PDB entry 5JJK | X-ray diffraction, 3.15 A resolution | chains C and G of the 7 polymer chains in the assembly

Chain C:
Name: Transcription termination factor Rho
From: Escherichia coli O157:H7
Notes: EC 3.6.4.-; engineered mutation(s): N-terminal MGH insertion
UniProtKB: P0AG32 (RHO_ECO57); numbering as in UniProt (aligned over 2-417)
Amino-acid sequence (420 residues; each row starts with the number of its first residue; numbers below 1 keep their minus sign (Mse-2 is residue -2)):
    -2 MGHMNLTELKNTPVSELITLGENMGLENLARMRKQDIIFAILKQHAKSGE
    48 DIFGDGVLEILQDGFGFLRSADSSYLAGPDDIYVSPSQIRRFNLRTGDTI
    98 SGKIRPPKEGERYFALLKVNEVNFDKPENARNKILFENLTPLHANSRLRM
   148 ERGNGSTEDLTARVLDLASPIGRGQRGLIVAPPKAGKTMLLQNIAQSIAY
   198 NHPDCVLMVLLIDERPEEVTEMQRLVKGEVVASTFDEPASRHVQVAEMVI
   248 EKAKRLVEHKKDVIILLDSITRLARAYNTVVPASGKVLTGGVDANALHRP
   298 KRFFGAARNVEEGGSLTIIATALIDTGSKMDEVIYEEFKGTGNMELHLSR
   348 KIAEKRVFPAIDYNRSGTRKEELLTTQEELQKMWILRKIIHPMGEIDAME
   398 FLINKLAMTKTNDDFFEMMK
Disordered / not traced: -2 to 0, 23-28
Construct notes: initiating methionine (-2); expression tag (-1 to 1)
Modified positions: Mse-2, Mse1 (selenomethionine); Mse21, Mse29, Mse147, Mse186, Mse205, Mse219, Mse245, Mse327, Mse341, Mse380, Mse390, Mse396, Mse405, Mse415, Mse416 (selenomethionine; parent Met)
Swiss-Prot annotation at these positions:
  - region: Gly61 to Arg66 (RNA-binding 1), Asp78 to Tyr80 (RNA-binding 1), Glu108 to Tyr110 (RNA-binding 1), Val284 to Gly288 (RNA-binding 2)
  - binding site (ATP): Gly169 to Gly174, Lys181 to Mse186, Arg212
  - site: Lys326 (RNA-binding 2)
What the authors report for this chain:
  - specificity-determining residues: Lys326 (proposed by the authors, not directly observed)

Chain G:
Molecule: 12-nt RNA strand
Sequence (12 nucleotides; numbered 1 to 12; the number before each row is that of its first residue):
     1 AAAAAAAAAAAA
Disordered / not traced: 8-12

Chain C / chain G interface:
Contacting residue pairs - 11 pairs, chain C then chain G:
  Gly282(C) - A1(G)  base contact
  Val284(C) - A2(G)  hydrogen bond to the sugar
  Val284(C) - A3(G)  sugar contact
  Leu285(C) - A3(G)  sugar contact
  Thr286(C) - A3(G)  phosphate contact
  Thr286(C) - A4(G)  phosphate contact
  Gly287(C) - A3(G)  hydrogen bond to the phosphate
  Gly287(C) - A4(G)  hydrogen bond to the phosphate
  Gly288(C) - A3(G)  hydrogen bond to the sugar
  Lys326(C) - A4(G)  phosphate contact
  Lys326(C) - A5(G)  salt bridge to the phosphate
Other interface residues (no listed pair), chain C (8 interface residues in all): Lys283

In short:
The interface between chain C and chain G involves 8 residues on one side and 5 on the other; the contacts
include 4 hydrogen bonds and 1 salt bridge. Polar contacts include Val284(C)-A2(G), Gly288(C)-A3(G) and
Gly287(C)-A3(G). UniProt lists 13 ATP-binding residues on chain C. From the paper: the specificity determinant
Lys326(C).
Chain C is Transcription termination factor Rho (Escherichia coli O157:H7) and chain G is a 12-nt RNA strand;
the structure, Rho transcription termination factor bound to rA7 and 6 ADP-BeF3 molecules, was determined by
X-ray diffraction (same publication as 5JJI and 5JJL).
